Entry 8WLV (X-ray diffraction, 1.96 A resolution); this record covers chains A and B.

[Chain A (and B)]
Protein: CMP/dCMP deaminase, zinc-binding protein
Source organism: Mycolicibacterium smegmatis MC2 155
Notes: chain B of this document is another copy of the same molecule, construct and numbering; everything in this record applies to it too
Reference sequence: I7G9Z0 (I7G9Z0_MYCS2); residues 2-159 here = UniProt positions 2-159
Sequence (158 residues; row label = number of the first residue in the row):
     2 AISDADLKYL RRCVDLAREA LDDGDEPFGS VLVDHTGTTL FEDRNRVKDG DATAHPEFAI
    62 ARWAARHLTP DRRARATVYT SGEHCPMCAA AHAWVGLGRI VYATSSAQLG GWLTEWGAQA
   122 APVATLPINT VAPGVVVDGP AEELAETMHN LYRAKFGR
Sequence notes: engineered mutation Ala122 (Pro in I7G9Z0)
Bound ions: Zn2+: His56, Cys86, Cys89
Small-molecule neighbours: 1H-1,3,5-triazine-2,4-dione (WHC): Phe29, Asn46, His56, Pro57, Glu58, Glu84, Cys86

[Chain A / chain B interface]
Pairs across the interface (50; chain A residue first):
  Asp52(A) - Arg63(B)  salt bridge
  Asp52(A) - Ala66(B)
  Ala53(A) - Trp95(B)
  Thr54(A) - Arg63(B)  hydrogen bond
  Thr54(A) - Ala92(B)
  Thr54(A) - Val96(B)
  His56(A) - Trp95(B)
  Phe59(A) - Phe59(B)  hydrophobic
  Phe59(A) - Arg63(B)
  Phe59(A) - Met88(B)  hydrophobic
  Arg63(A) - Asp52(B)  salt bridge
  Arg63(A) - Thr54(B)  hydrogen bond
  Arg63(A) - Phe59(B)
  Cys86(A) - Trp95(B)
  Met88(A) - Phe59(B)  hydrophobic
  Met88(A) - Met88(B)
  Met88(A) - Ala91(B)
  Met88(A) - Ala92(B)  hydrophobic
  Met88(A) - Trp95(B)
  Ala91(A) - Met88(B)  hydrophobic
  Ala91(A) - Val124(B)
  Ala92(A) - Met88(B)  hydrophobic
  Ala94(A) - Pro123(B)
  Ala94(A) - Val124(B)  hydrophobic
  Trp95(A) - Ala53(B)
  Trp95(A) - His56(B)
  Trp95(A) - Cys86(B)  hydrogen bond
  Trp95(A) - Ala122(B)  hydrophobic
  Trp95(A) - Val124(B)
  Val96(A) - Thr54(B)
  Ala122(A) - Trp95(B)  hydrophobic
  Pro123(A) - Ala94(B)
  Pro123(A) - Trp95(B)
  Pro123(A) - Ala133(B)
  Pro123(A) - Pro134(B)
  Val124(A) - Ala91(B)
  Val124(A) - Ala94(B)  hydrophobic
  Val124(A) - Trp95(B)
  Val124(A) - Val132(B)
  Ala125(A) - Thr131(B)
  Ala125(A) - Val132(B)  hydrogen bond (backbone-backbone)
  Leu127(A) - Leu127(B)  hydrophobic
  Leu127(A) - Thr131(B)
  Thr131(A) - Ala125(B)
  Thr131(A) - Leu127(B)
  Val132(A) - Pro87(B)  hydrophobic
  Val132(A) - Val124(B)
  Val132(A) - Ala125(B)  hydrogen bond (backbone-backbone)
  Ala133(A) - Pro123(B)
  Pro134(A) - Pro123(B)
Other interface residues (no listed pair), chain A (27 interface residues in all): Gly51, Ala55, Ala66, Arg74, Pro87
Other interface residues (no listed pair), chain B (26 interface residues in all): Gly51, Ala55

[Overview]
The interface between chain A and chain B involves 27 residues on one side and 26 on the other; the contacts
include 5 hydrogen bonds and 2 salt bridges. Polar pairs include Asp52(A)-Arg63(B), Thr54(A)-Arg63(B) and
Trp95(A)-Cys86(B). Bound to chain A: 1H-1,3,5-triazine-2,4-dione.
Both chains are CMP/dCMP deaminase, zinc-binding protein (Mycolicibacterium smegmatis MC2 155). Entry 8WLV
(Crystal structure of P122A_Msd in complex with 5-azauracil) was determined by X-ray diffraction together with
8WLW and 8WLX from the same study.
